2WBL - chains A and B of the 4 polymer chains in the assembly; structure by X-ray diffraction, 2.90 A resolution.

== Chain A (and B) ==
Name: Rho of plants guanine nucleotide exchange factor 8
Source organism: Arabidopsis thaliana
Notes: fragment: prone domain, residues 76-440; chain B of this document is another copy of the same molecule, construct and numbering; everything in this record applies to it too
UniProt: Q9LV40 (Q9LV40_ARATH); residues 1-365 here correspond to UniProt positions 76-440 (UniProt number = residue number + 75)
Amino-acid sequence (365 residues; each row starts with the number of its first residue):
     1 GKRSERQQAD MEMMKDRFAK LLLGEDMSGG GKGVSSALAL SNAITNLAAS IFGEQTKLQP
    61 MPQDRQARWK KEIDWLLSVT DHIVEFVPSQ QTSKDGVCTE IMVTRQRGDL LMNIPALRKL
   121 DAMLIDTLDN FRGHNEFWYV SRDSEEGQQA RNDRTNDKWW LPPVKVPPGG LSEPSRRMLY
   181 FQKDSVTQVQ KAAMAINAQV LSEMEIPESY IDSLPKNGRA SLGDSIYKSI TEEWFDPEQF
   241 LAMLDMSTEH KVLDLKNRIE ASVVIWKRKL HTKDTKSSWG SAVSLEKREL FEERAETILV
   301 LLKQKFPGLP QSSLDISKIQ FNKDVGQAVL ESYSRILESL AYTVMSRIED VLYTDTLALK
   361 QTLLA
Disordered / not traced: 1-9, 150-156, 269-286, 364-365 (chain B: 1-8, 152-157, 270-287, 362-365)

== How chain A and chain B interact ==
Contacting residue pairs (49):
  M11(A) with D74(B)
  K15(A) with M14(B); S78(B)
  D16(A) with H82(B)
  F18(A) with K15(B); F18(B), hydrophobic
  A19(A) with V79(B), hydrophobic; H82(B)
  L21(A) with L22(B), hydrophobic
  L22(A) with L21(B), hydrophobic; S36(B), hydrogen bond (backbone-side chain); V79(B), hydrophobic
  L23(A) with V79(B), hydrophobic; H82(B); I83(B), hydrophobic; V325(B), hydrophobic
  M27(A) with H82(B); I83(B); V84(B), hydrogen bond (backbone-backbone)
  S28(A) with I83(B); V84(B); R107(B)
  G29(A) with I83(B); D324(B); V325(B), hydrogen bond (backbone-backbone); G326(B)
  G30(A) with K323(B); D324(B)
  G31(A) with K323(B)
  S36(A) with L22(B), hydrogen bond (side chain-backbone)
  L40(A) with L22(B), hydrophobic
  V79(A) with L23(B), hydrophobic
  H82(A) with D16(B); A19(B); L23(B); M27(B)
  I83(A) with M27(B); S28(B); G29(B)
  V84(A) with M27(B), hydrogen bond (backbone-backbone); S28(B)
  R107(A) with S28(B), hydrogen bond (side chain-backbone)
  K323(A) with G30(B); G31(B)
  D324(A) with G29(B); G30(B)
  V325(A) with L23(B), hydrophobic; G29(B), hydrogen bond (backbone-backbone)
  G326(A) with G29(B)
Also at the interface, not in a pair above, chain A (26 interface residues in all): M14, S78
Also at the interface, not in a pair above, chain B (28 interface residues in all): M11, L40, W75

== Overview ==
Chain A and chain B form an interface of 26 and 28 residues respectively; the contacts include 7 hydrogen
bonds. Polar contacts include L22(A)-S36(B), R107(A)-S28(B) and M27(A)-V84(B).
Chain A and chain B are both Rho of plants guanine nucleotide exchange factor 8 (Arabidopsis thaliana); the
structure, Three-dimensional structure of a binary ROP-PRONE complex, was determined by X-ray diffraction.
